7XRK - chains A and D of the 6 polymer chains in the assembly; structure by X-ray diffraction, 2.30 A resolution.

== Chain A (and D) ==
Protein: Diol dehydrase alpha subunit
From: Klebsiella oxytoca
Notes: EC 4.2.1.28; chain D of this document is another copy of the same molecule, construct and numbering; everything in this record applies to it too
UniProt: Q59470 (Q59470_KLEOX); residue numbers follow UniProt; this construct covers 1-554
Sequence (554 residues; row label = number of the first residue in the row):
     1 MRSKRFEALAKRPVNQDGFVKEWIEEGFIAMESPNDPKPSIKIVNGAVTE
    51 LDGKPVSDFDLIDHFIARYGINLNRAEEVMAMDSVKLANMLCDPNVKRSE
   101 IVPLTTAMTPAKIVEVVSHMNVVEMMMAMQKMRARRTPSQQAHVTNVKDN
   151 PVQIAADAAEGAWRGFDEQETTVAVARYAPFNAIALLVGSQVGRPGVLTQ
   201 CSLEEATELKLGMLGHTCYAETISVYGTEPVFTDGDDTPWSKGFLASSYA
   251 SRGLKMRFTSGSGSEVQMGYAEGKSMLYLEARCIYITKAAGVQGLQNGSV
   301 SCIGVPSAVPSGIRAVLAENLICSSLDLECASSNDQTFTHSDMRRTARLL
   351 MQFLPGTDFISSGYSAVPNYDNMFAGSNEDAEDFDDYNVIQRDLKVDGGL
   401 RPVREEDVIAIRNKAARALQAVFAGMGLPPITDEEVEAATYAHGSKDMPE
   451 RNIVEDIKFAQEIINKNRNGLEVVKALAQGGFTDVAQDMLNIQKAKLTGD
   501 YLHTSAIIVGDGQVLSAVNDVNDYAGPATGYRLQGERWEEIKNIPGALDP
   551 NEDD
Disordered / not traced: 1, 554 (chain D: 554)
Construct notes: conflict Asp553 (Ile in Q59470)
Ion coordination: Ca2+: Gln141, Glu170, Glu221, Gln296, Ser362; K+: Gly261, Ser264, Glu265, Glu280
Small-molecule neighbours:
  - cobalamin (B12): Glu205, Ser224, Tyr226, Asp234, Gly235, Ser264, Gln267, Met268, Ser301, Cys302, Ala375
  - FWK ((2R,3R,4S,5R)-2-(6-aminopurin-9-yl)-5-ethyl-oxolane-3,4-diol): Thr222, Ser224, Val225, Tyr226, Thr259, Ser260, Gly261, Ser264, Ser299, Val300, Ser301, Cys302

== How chain A and chain D interact ==
Pairs across the interface (202):
  Arg2(A) - Glu405(D)  salt bridge
  Arg2(A) - Tyr441(D)
  Ser3(A) - Glu405(D)  hydrogen bond (backbone-side chain)
  Ser3(A) - Tyr441(D)
  Lys4(A) - Tyr441(D)  hydrogen bond (backbone-backbone)
  Lys4(A) - His443(D)
  Lys4(A) - Asp447(D)
  Arg5(A) - Asp157(D)  salt bridge
  Arg5(A) - Glu160(D)  salt bridge
  Arg5(A) - Ala366(D)
  Arg5(A) - Pro368(D)
  Arg5(A) - Ala381(D)
  Arg5(A) - Ala442(D)
  Arg5(A) - His443(D)  hydrogen bond
  Phe6(A) - Arg164(D)
  Phe6(A) - Val403(D)
  Phe6(A) - Glu405(D)
  Phe6(A) - Val408(D)  hydrophobic
  Ala8(A) - His443(D)
  Leu9(A) - Arg164(D)
  Leu9(A) - Ala381(D)
  Leu9(A) - Glu382(D)
  Leu9(A) - Asp385(D)
  Arg12(A) - Glu382(D)  hydrogen bond (side chain-backbone)
  Arg12(A) - Asp383(D)  salt bridge
  Arg12(A) - Asp386(D)  salt bridge
  Val14(A) - Asp386(D)
  Asn15(A) - Asp385(D)  hydrogen bond
  Phe19(A) - Val389(D)  hydrophobic
  Phe19(A) - Arg392(D)
  Phe19(A) - Ile544(D)  hydrophobic
  Phe19(A) - Gly546(D)
  Phe19(A) - Ala547(D)
  Phe19(A) - Leu548(D)  hydrogen bond (backbone-backbone)
  Val20(A) - Arg392(D)  hydrogen bond (backbone-side chain)
  Val20(A) - Leu548(D)
  Lys21(A) - Asn543(D)  hydrogen bond
  Lys21(A) - Ala547(D)
  Lys21(A) - Leu548(D)  hydrogen bond (backbone-backbone)
  Lys21(A) - Asp549(D)
  Glu22(A) - Lys542(D)  salt bridge
  Trp23(A) - Pro550(D)  hydrophobic
  Glu32(A) - Lys395(D)  salt bridge
  Val85(A) - Pro527(D)
  Val85(A) - Ala528(D)  hydrophobic
  Ala88(A) - Pro527(D)
  Asn89(A) - Asn95(D)  hydrogen bond
  Asn89(A) - Ala525(D)  hydrogen bond (side chain-backbone)
  Asn89(A) - Pro527(D)
  Cys92(A) - Met127(D)  hydrophobic
  Cys92(A) - Pro527(D)  hydrophobic
  Asp93(A) - Asp93(D)
  Asp93(A) - Asn95(D)  hydrogen bond
  Pro94(A) - Asp93(D)
  Pro94(A) - Pro94(D)
  Asn95(A) - Asn89(D)  hydrogen bond
  Asn95(A) - Asp93(D)  hydrogen bond
  His119(A) - Pro527(D)
  His119(A) - Ala528(D)  hydrogen bond (backbone-backbone)
  His119(A) - Arg532(D)  hydrogen bond (backbone-side chain)
  Met120(A) - Pro527(D)  hydrophobic
  Asn121(A) - Gln130(D)  hydrogen bond
  Asn121(A) - Arg532(D)
  Val122(A) - Leu354(D)  hydrophobic
  Val122(A) - Leu394(D)
  Val123(A) - Met126(D)
  Val123(A) - Met127(D)
  Val123(A) - Gln130(D)
  Val123(A) - Leu354(D)
  Val123(A) - Pro355(D)
  Glu124(A) - Gln130(D)
  Glu124(A) - Tyr524(D)  hydrogen bond
  Glu124(A) - Gly526(D)
  Glu124(A) - Pro527(D)
  Glu124(A) - Arg532(D)  salt bridge
  Met126(A) - Val123(D)
  Met126(A) - Met126(D)  hydrophobic
  Met127(A) - Cys92(D)  hydrophobic
  Met127(A) - Val123(D)  hydrophobic
  Met127(A) - Met127(D)  hydrophobic
  Gln130(A) - Asn121(D)  hydrogen bond
  Gln130(A) - Val123(D)
  Gln130(A) - Glu124(D)
  Asp157(A) - Arg5(D)  salt bridge
  Glu160(A) - Arg5(D)  salt bridge
  Arg164(A) - Phe6(D)
  Arg164(A) - Leu9(D)
  Ser307(A) - Asp393(D)
  Ala308(A) - Arg392(D)  hydrogen bond (backbone-side chain)
  Val309(A) - Arg392(D)
  Pro310(A) - Arg392(D)
  Pro310(A) - Trp538(D)  hydrophobic
  Pro310(A) - Lys542(D)
  Ser311(A) - Arg392(D)  hydrogen bond (backbone-backbone)
  Ser311(A) - Asp393(D)
  Ser311(A) - Lys395(D)
  Ser311(A) - Trp538(D)
  Gly312(A) - Asp393(D)  hydrogen bond (backbone-backbone)
  Ile313(A) - Asp393(D)  hydrogen bond (backbone-backbone)
  Ile313(A) - Leu394(D)  hydrophobic
  Arg314(A) - Asp393(D)  hydrogen bond (backbone-backbone)
  Arg314(A) - Leu394(D)
  Arg314(A) - Lys395(D)
  Ser341(A) - Asp386(D)  hydrogen bond
  Asp342(A) - Asp342(D)
  Met343(A) - Arg345(D)
  Met343(A) - Thr346(D)
  Met343(A) - Asp383(D)
  Met343(A) - Asp386(D)
  Arg344(A) - Val389(D)
  Arg344(A) - Asp393(D)  salt bridge
  Arg345(A) - Met343(D)
  Thr346(A) - Met343(D)
  Ala347(A) - Leu350(D)  hydrophobic
  Leu350(A) - Ala347(D)  hydrophobic
  Leu350(A) - Leu350(D)  hydrophobic
  Met351(A) - Leu354(D)  hydrophobic
  Met351(A) - Leu394(D)  hydrophobic
  Leu354(A) - Val123(D)
  Leu354(A) - Met351(D)  hydrophobic
  Pro355(A) - Val123(D)
  Ala366(A) - Arg5(D)  hydrogen bond (backbone-side chain)
  Pro368(A) - Arg5(D)
  Ala381(A) - Arg5(D)
  Ala381(A) - Leu9(D)
  Glu382(A) - Ala8(D)
  Glu382(A) - Leu9(D)
  Glu382(A) - Arg12(D)  hydrogen bond (backbone-side chain)
  Asp383(A) - Arg12(D)  salt bridge
  Asp383(A) - Met343(D)
  Asp385(A) - Leu9(D)
  Asp385(A) - Asn15(D)  hydrogen bond
  Asp386(A) - Arg12(D)  salt bridge
  Asp386(A) - Val14(D)
  Asp386(A) - Ser341(D)  hydrogen bond
  Asp386(A) - Met343(D)
  Val389(A) - Val14(D)  hydrophobic
  Val389(A) - Phe19(D)  hydrophobic
  Val389(A) - Arg344(D)
  Arg392(A) - Phe19(D)
  Arg392(A) - Val20(D)  hydrogen bond (side chain-backbone)
  Arg392(A) - Ala308(D)  hydrogen bond (side chain-backbone)
  Arg392(A) - Val309(D)
  Arg392(A) - Pro310(D)
  Arg392(A) - Ser311(D)  hydrogen bond (backbone-backbone)
  Asp393(A) - Ser307(D)
  Asp393(A) - Ser311(D)
  Asp393(A) - Gly312(D)  hydrogen bond (backbone-backbone)
  Asp393(A) - Ile313(D)  hydrogen bond (backbone-backbone)
  Asp393(A) - Arg314(D)  hydrogen bond (backbone-backbone)
  Asp393(A) - Arg344(D)  salt bridge
  Leu394(A) - Val122(D)
  Leu394(A) - Ile313(D)  hydrophobic
  Leu394(A) - Arg314(D)
  Leu394(A) - Met351(D)  hydrophobic
  Lys395(A) - Glu32(D)  salt bridge
  Lys395(A) - Arg314(D)
  Val403(A) - Phe6(D)
  Glu405(A) - Arg2(D)  salt bridge
  Glu405(A) - Ser3(D)  hydrogen bond (side chain-backbone)
  Glu405(A) - Phe6(D)
  Val408(A) - Phe6(D)  hydrophobic
  Tyr441(A) - Met1(D)
  Tyr441(A) - Arg2(D)
  Tyr441(A) - Ser3(D)
  Tyr441(A) - Lys4(D)  hydrogen bond (backbone-backbone)
  Ala442(A) - Arg5(D)
  His443(A) - Lys4(D)
  His443(A) - Arg5(D)  hydrogen bond (backbone-side chain)
  His443(A) - Ala8(D)
  Asp447(A) - Lys4(D)
  Tyr524(A) - Glu124(D)  hydrogen bond
  Ala525(A) - Asn89(D)  hydrogen bond (backbone-side chain)
  Gly526(A) - Asn89(D)
  Gly526(A) - Glu124(D)
  Pro527(A) - Val85(D)
  Pro527(A) - Ala88(D)
  Pro527(A) - Asn89(D)
  Pro527(A) - Cys92(D)
  Pro527(A) - His119(D)
  Pro527(A) - Met120(D)  hydrophobic
  Pro527(A) - Glu124(D)
  Ala528(A) - Val85(D)  hydrophobic
  Ala528(A) - His119(D)  hydrogen bond (backbone-backbone)
  Arg532(A) - His119(D)  hydrogen bond (side chain-backbone)
  Arg532(A) - Asn121(D)
  Arg532(A) - Glu124(D)  salt bridge
  Trp538(A) - Pro310(D)  hydrophobic
  Trp538(A) - Ser311(D)
  Lys542(A) - Glu22(D)  salt bridge
  Lys542(A) - Pro310(D)
  Asn543(A) - Lys21(D)
  Ile544(A) - Phe19(D)  hydrophobic
  Gly546(A) - Phe19(D)
  Ala547(A) - Phe19(D)
  Ala547(A) - Lys21(D)
  Leu548(A) - Phe19(D)  hydrogen bond (backbone-backbone)
  Leu548(A) - Val20(D)
  Leu548(A) - Lys21(D)  hydrogen bond (backbone-backbone)
  Asp549(A) - Lys21(D)
  Pro550(A) - Lys21(D)
  Pro550(A) - Trp23(D)  hydrophobic
Other interface residues (no listed pair), chain A (95 interface residues in all): Val367, Phe384, Ile390, Val396, Arg404, Ile409, Arg412
Other interface residues (no listed pair), chain D (96 interface residues in all): Val367, Phe384, Ile390, Val396, Arg404, Ile409, Arg412

== Summary ==
95 residues of chain A face 96 of chain D across their interface; the contacts include 44 hydrogen bonds and
18 salt bridges. Polar contacts include Arg2(A)-Glu405(D), Arg5(A)-Asp157(D) and Arg5(A)-Glu160(D). Bound to
chain A: compound FWK and cobalamin.
Chain A and chain D are both Diol dehydrase alpha subunit (Klebsiella oxytoca); the structure, Diol
dehydratase complexed with AdoMeCbl, was determined by X-ray diffraction, deposited together with 7XRL, 7XRM
and 7XRN.
